PDB entry 7KJ5 | electron microscopy, 3.60 A resolution | chains A and C of the 3 polymer chains in the assembly

Chain A (and C):
Name: Spike glycoprotein
Source organism: Severe acute respiratory syndrome coronavirus 2
Notes: chain C of this document is another copy of the same molecule, construct and numbering; everything in this record applies to it too
UniProtKB: P0DTC2 (SPIKE_SARS2); residue numbers follow UniProt; this construct covers 14-1208
Amino-acid sequence (1234 residues; each row starts with the number of its first residue):
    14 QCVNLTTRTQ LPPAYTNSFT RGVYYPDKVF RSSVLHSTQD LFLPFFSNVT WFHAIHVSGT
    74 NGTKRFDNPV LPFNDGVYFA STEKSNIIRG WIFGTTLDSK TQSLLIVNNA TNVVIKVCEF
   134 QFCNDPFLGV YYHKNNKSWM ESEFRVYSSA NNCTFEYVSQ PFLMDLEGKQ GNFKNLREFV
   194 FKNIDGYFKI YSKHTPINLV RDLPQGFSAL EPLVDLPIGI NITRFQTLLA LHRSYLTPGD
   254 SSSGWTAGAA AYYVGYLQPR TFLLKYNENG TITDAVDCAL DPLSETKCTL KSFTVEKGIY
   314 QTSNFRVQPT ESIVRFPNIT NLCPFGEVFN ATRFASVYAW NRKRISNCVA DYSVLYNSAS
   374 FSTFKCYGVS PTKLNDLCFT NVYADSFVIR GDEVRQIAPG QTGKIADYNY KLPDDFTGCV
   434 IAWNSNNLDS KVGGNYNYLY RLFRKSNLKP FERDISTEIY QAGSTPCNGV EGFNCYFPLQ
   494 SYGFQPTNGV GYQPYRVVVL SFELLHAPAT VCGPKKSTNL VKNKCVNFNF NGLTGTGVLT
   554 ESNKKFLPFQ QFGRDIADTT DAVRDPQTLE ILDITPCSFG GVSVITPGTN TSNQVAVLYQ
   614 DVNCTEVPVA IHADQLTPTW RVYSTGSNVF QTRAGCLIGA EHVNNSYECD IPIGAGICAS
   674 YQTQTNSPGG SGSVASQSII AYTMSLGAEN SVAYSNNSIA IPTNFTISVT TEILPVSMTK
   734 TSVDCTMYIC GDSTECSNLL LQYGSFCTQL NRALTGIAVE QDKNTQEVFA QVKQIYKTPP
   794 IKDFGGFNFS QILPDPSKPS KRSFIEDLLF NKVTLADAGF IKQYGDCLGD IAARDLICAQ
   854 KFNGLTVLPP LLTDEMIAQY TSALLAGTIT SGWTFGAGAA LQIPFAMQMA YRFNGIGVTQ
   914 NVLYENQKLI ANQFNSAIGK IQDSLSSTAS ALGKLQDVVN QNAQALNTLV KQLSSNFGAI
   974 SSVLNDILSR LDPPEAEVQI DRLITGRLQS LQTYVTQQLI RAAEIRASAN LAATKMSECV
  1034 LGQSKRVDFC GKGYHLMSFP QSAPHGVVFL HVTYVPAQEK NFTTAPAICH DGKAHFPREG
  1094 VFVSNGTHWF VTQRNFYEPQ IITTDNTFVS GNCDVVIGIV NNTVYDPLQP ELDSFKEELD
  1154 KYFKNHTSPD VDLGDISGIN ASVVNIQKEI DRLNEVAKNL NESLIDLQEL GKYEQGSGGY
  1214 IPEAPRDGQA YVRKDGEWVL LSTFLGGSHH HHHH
Unresolved in the structure: 14-26, 70-81, 114-115, 144-165, 173-185, 243-262, 443-447, 471-489, 502, 621-640, 677-689, 828-854, 1148-1247 (chain C: 14-26, 67-80, 144-164, 173-185, 243-263, 445-447, 455-461, 471-490, 621-640, 677-689, 828-855, 1148-1247)
Disulfide bonds: C131-C166, C291-C301, C336-C361, C379-C432, C391-C525, C538-C590, C617-C649, C662-C671, C738-C760, C743-C749, C1032-C1043, C1082-C1126
Covalently attached groups: N-acetylglucosamine (NAG) linked to N122, N234, N282, N331, N343, N616, N657, N709, N717, N801, N1098, N1134
Differences from the reference sequence: conflict G682 (Arg in P0DTC2), G683 (Arg in P0DTC2), S684 (Ala in P0DTC2), G685 (Arg in P0DTC2); engineered mutation P986 (Lys in P0DTC2), P987 (Val in P0DTC2); expression tag (1209-1247)
Small-molecule neighbours:
  - N-acetylglucosamine (NAG; 2-acetamido-2-deoxy-beta-D-glucopyranose), molecule 1: Y28, T29, N30, N61
  - N-acetylglucosamine (NAG), molecule 2: A706, E1072, K1073, N1074
Curated features (UniProtKB/Swiss-Prot):
  - region: N280 to C301 (Putative superantigen), R403 to D405 (Integrin-binding motif), N448 to F456 (Immunodominant HLA epitope recognized by the CD8+), S816 to Y837 (Fusion peptide 1), K835 to F855 (Fusion peptide 2), D1163 to E1202 (Heptad repeat 2)
  - site: R815, S816 (Cleavage)
  - glycosylation: N17 (N-linked (GlcNAc...) (complex) asparagine), N61 (N-linked (GlcNAc...) (hybrid) asparagine), N74 (N-linked (GlcNAc...) (complex) asparagine), N122 (N-linked (GlcNAc...) (hybrid) asparagine), N149 (N-linked (GlcNAc...) (complex) asparagine), N165 (N-linked (GlcNAc...) (complex) asparagine), N234 (N-linked (GlcNAc...) (high mannose) asparagine), N282 (N-linked (GlcNAc...) (complex) asparagine), T323 (O-linked (GalNAc) threonine), S325 (O-linked (HexNAc...) serine), N331 (N-linked (GlcNAc...) (complex) asparagine), N343 (N-linked (GlcNAc...) (complex) asparagine), N603 (N-linked (GlcNAc...) (hybrid) asparagine), N616 (N-linked (GlcNAc...) (complex) asparagine), N657 (N-linked (GlcNAc...) (complex) asparagine), T676 (O-linked (GlcNAc...) threonine), T678 (O-linked (GlcNAc...) threonine), N709 (N-linked (GlcNAc...) (high mannose) asparagine), N717 (N-linked (GlcNAc...) (hybrid) asparagine), N801 (N-linked (GlcNAc...) (hybrid) asparagine) and 6 more in UniProt

How chain A and chain C interact:
Pairs across the interface (176; chain A residue first):
  K41(A) with H519(C); A520(C); F562(C); Q563(C); Q564(C), hydrogen bond (backbone-backbone)
  V42(A) with Q563(C), hydrogen bond (backbone-side chain); F565(C); R567(C)
  F43(A) with K557(C); K558(C); F559(C), hydrophobic; Q563(C); F565(C), hydrogen bond (backbone-backbone); G566(C); R567(C), hydrogen bond (backbone-backbone)
  R44(A) with R567(C)
  Y200(A) with R355(C), hydrogen bond; Y396(C); E516(C)
  P225(A) with F562(C), hydrophobic
  P230(A) with Y396(C)
  N282(A) with K558(C)
  Y369(A) with T415(C), hydrogen bond
  N370(A) with K417(C)
  T385(A) with T415(C)
  G413(A) with P987(C)
  T415(A) with D985(C)
  D427(A) with P986(C); P987(C)
  D737(A) with N317(C), hydrogen bond
  M740(A) with R319(C), hydrogen bond; F592(C), hydrophobic
  D745(A) with R319(C), salt bridge; T549(C)
  Q755(A) with S968(C); N969(C), hydrogen bond (backbone-backbone); F970(C), hydrogen bond (backbone-backbone); G971(C)
  Y756(A) with Q965(C), hydrogen bond (backbone-side chain); F970(C)
  G757(A) with Q965(C); S968(C)
  S758(A) with T961(C); Q965(C), hydrogen bond (backbone-side chain)
  F759(A) with Q965(C); F970(C), hydrophobic; G999(C); S1003(C)
  Q762(A) with T961(C); Q1010(C), hydrogen bond
  R765(A) with Q957(C); T961(C), hydrogen bond
  Q787(A) with A701(C); N703(C), hydrogen bond
  I788(A) with L699(C), hydrophobic; G700(C); A701(C), hydrogen bond (backbone-backbone); E702(C); N703(C), hydrogen bond (backbone-backbone)
  Y789(A) with N703(C); V705(C), hydrophobic
  K790(A) with E702(C), salt bridge; N703(C), hydrogen bond (backbone-backbone); S704(C); V705(C), hydrogen bond (backbone-backbone)
  D796(A) with Y707(C), hydrogen bond (backbone-side chain); S708(C); N709(C), hydrogen bond (side chain-backbone)
  F797(A) with Y707(C), hydrophobic
  F855(A) with F592(C)
  N856(A) with F592(C)
  G857(A) with F592(C)
  L861(A) with Q613(C)
  P862(A) with A647(C), hydrophobic
  P863(A) with G667(C); A668(C), hydrogen bond (backbone-backbone)
  L864(A) with P665(C), hydrophobic; I666(C); G667(C); A668(C); G669(C), hydrogen bond (backbone-backbone); I670(C)
  L865(A) with M697(C), hydrophobic
  T866(A) with A668(C); G669(C)
  M869(A) with G669(C); M697(C), hydrophobic; L699(C)
  Q872(A) with L699(C)
  Y873(A) with L699(C), hydrogen bond (side chain-backbone)
  T883(A) with V705(C)
  W886(A) with Y1047(C)
  G889(A) with D1041(C)
  A890(A) with G1046(C); Y1047(C), hydrophobic; V1068(C)
  G891(A) with V1068(C)
  A892(A) with E1072(C)
  L894(A) with A713(C); P715(C); E1072(C)
  Q895(A) with V705(C); A706(C); S711(C); I712(C); A713(C), hydrogen bond (backbone-backbone); N1074(C), hydrogen bond
  I896(A) with Y707(C); S711(C); I712(C), hydrophobic
  P897(A) with Y707(C), hydrophobic; S708(C); N709(C); N710(C); S711(C); T1077(C)
  F898(A) with Y707(C), hydrogen bond (backbone-side chain)
  M900(A) with T1077(C), hydrogen bond; A1078(C); P1079(C); V1094(C), hydrophobic
  Y904(A) with V1094(C); R1107(C), hydrogen bond
  N907(A) with R1107(C)
  T912(A) with F1121(C)
  Q913(A) with F1121(C)
  N914(A) with F1089(C); F1121(C); S1123(C), hydrogen bond
  Y917(A) with P1079(C); F1089(C), hydrophobic; V1128(C)
  E918(A) with S1123(C), hydrogen bond; V1128(C)
  V963(A) with I569(C), hydrophobic
  K964(A) with I569(C)
  L966(A) with A570(C)
  S967(A) with D571(C)
  S975(A) with D571(C), hydrogen bond
  V976(A) with R567(C)
  N978(A) with T547(C), hydrogen bond (side chain-backbone); G548(C)
  S982(A) with K386(C); T547(C), hydrogen bond
  R983(A) with G381(C), hydrogen bond (side chain-backbone); V382(C); S383(C), hydrogen bond (backbone-backbone); T430(C); L517(C)
  L984(A) with S383(C); K386(C)
  D985(A) with S383(C), hydrogen bond (backbone-side chain); T385(C); K386(C)
  D994(A) with R995(C), salt bridge
  Q1005(A) with Q1002(C), hydrogen bond; T1006(C), hydrogen bond
  T1009(A) with T1009(C)
  L1012(A) with I1013(C)
  I1013(A) with I1013(C), hydrophobic
  R1019(A) with E1017(C), salt bridge
  T1027(A) with R1039(C)
  S1030(A) with V1040(C); D1041(C)
  E1031(A) with R1039(C), salt bridge; V1040(C)
  L1034(A) with V1040(C); D1041(C)
  G1035(A) with V1040(C)
  R1039(A) with R1039(C)
  E1111(A) with S1123(C)
  L1141(A) with L1141(C), hydrophobic
  E1144(A) with L1141(C); Q1142(C), hydrogen bond; L1145(C)
  L1145(A) with L1145(C), hydrophobic
Also at the interface, not in a pair above, chain A (107 interface residues in all): Y38, D198, E224, A372, F374, S375, P384, Q784, K786, P792, T859, V860, I882, A893, Q920, K921, L981, Q1002, Q1113
Also at the interface, not in a pair above, chain C (116 interface residues in all): P384, L390, R408, G416, F464, P521, L560, P589, D614, C671, I714, K964, E990, F1042, K1045, P1069, P1090, V1122, V1129, I1130

Overview:
107 residues of chain A and 116 residues of chain C are in contact, with 40 hydrogen bonds and 5 salt bridges.
Polar pairs include D745(A)-R319(C), K790(A)-E702(C) and D994(A)-R995(C). Bound to chain A:
N-acetylglucosamine.
Chain A and chain C are both Spike glycoprotein (Severe acute respiratory syndrome coronavirus 2); the
structure, SARS-CoV-2 Spike Glycoprotein, prefusion with one RBD up conformation, was determined by electron
microscopy, deposited together with 7KJ2, 7KJ3 and 7KJ4.
